Entry 5OCY (X-ray diffraction, 2.60 A resolution); this record covers chains H and L of the 3 polymer chains in the assembly.

# Chain H
Name: ACPA E4 Fab fragment - heavy chain
Source organism: Homo sapiens
Notes: antibody fragment or engineered binder
Sequence (220 residues; each row starts with the number of its first residue):
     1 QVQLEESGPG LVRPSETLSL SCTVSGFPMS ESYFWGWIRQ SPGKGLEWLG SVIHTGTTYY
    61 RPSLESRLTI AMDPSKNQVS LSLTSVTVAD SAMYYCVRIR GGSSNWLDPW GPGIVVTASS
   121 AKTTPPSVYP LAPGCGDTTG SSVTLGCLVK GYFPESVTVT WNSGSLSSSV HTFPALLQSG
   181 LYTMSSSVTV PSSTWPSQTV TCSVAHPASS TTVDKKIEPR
Unresolved in the structure: 134-138, 164-167
Cystine bridges: Cys22-Cys96, Cys147-Cys202

# Chain L
Name: ACPA E4 Fab fragment - light chain
Source organism: Homo sapiens
Notes: antibody fragment or engineered binder
Sequence (216 residues; numbered 1 to 216; the number before each row is that of its first residue):
     1 ESVWTQPPSV SAAPGQKVTI SCSGDDSILR SAFVSWYQQV PGSAPKLVIF DDRQRPSGIP
    61 ARFSGSNSGT TATLDIAGLQ RGDEADYYCA AWNGRLSAFV FGSGTKLTVL GQPKSSPSVT
   121 LFPPSSEELE TNKATLVCTI TDFYPGVVTV DWKVDGTPVT QGMETTQPSK QSNNKYMASS
   181 YLTLTARAWE RHSSYSCQVT HEGHTVEKSL SRADCS
Unresolved in the structure: 215-216
Cystine bridges: Cys22-Cys89, Cys138-Cys197
Modified residues: Glu1 (pyroglutamic acid; PCA)

# Chain H / chain L interface
Pairs across the interface (75):
  Ile38(H) - Phe101(L)  hydrophobic
  Gln40(H) - Gln39(L)  hydrogen bond
  Gln40(H) - Tyr88(L)  hydrogen bond
  Gly43(H) - Gln167(L)  hydrogen bond (backbone-side chain)
  Lys44(H) - Tyr88(L)
  Gly45(H) - Tyr88(L)
  Leu46(H) - Tyr88(L)  hydrophobic
  Leu46(H) - Phe101(L)
  Glu47(H) - Phe101(L)
  Trp48(H) - Ala98(L)  hydrophobic
  Trp48(H) - Phe99(L)
  Trp48(H) - Phe101(L)
  Tyr59(H) - Trp92(L)  hydrophobic
  Pro62(H) - Leu96(L)
  Pro62(H) - Ala98(L)
  Tyr95(H) - Gln39(L)  hydrogen bond
  Tyr95(H) - Ser43(L)
  Tyr95(H) - Ala44(L)  hydrophobic
  Tyr95(H) - Pro45(L)
  Ser103(H) - Phe33(L)
  Ser104(H) - Phe33(L)
  Ser104(H) - Asp51(L)  hydrogen bond
  Asn105(H) - Ser35(L)
  Asn105(H) - Trp92(L)
  Asn105(H) - Phe99(L)
  Trp106(H) - Tyr37(L)
  Trp106(H) - Phe50(L)
  Trp106(H) - Asp51(L)
  Leu107(H) - Tyr37(L)  hydrogen bond (backbone-side chain)
  Leu107(H) - Leu47(L)
  Leu107(H) - Phe99(L)  hydrophobic
  Leu107(H) - Phe101(L)  hydrophobic
  Asp108(H) - Leu47(L)
  Trp110(H) - Tyr37(L)  hydrophobic
  Trp110(H) - Pro45(L)
  Gly111(H) - Ala44(L)
  Tyr129(H) - Ser125(L)
  Tyr129(H) - Glu127(L)
  Tyr129(H) - Glu128(L)
  Tyr129(H) - Thr131(L)
  Pro130(H) - Ser125(L)
  Pro130(H) - Glu127(L)
  Leu131(H) - Phe122(L)
  Leu131(H) - Val137(L)  hydrophobic
  Ala132(H) - Phe122(L)
  Ala132(H) - Pro123(L)
  Thr144(H) - Phe122(L)
  Leu148(H) - Thr135(L)
  Leu148(H) - Tyr181(L)  hydrophobic
  Lys150(H) - Glu128(L)  salt bridge
  Lys150(H) - Lys133(L)
  Lys150(H) - Thr135(L)
  His171(H) - Thr141(L)
  His171(H) - Gln171(L)  hydrogen bond
  His171(H) - Met177(L)
  Thr172(H) - Met177(L)
  Phe173(H) - Thr139(L)
  Phe173(H) - Ile140(L)
  Phe173(H) - Thr141(L)
  Phe173(H) - Met177(L)  hydrophobic
  Phe173(H) - Ala178(L)
  Phe173(H) - Ser179(L)
  Pro174(H) - Thr166(L)
  Pro174(H) - Gln167(L)
  Pro174(H) - Ser169(L)
  Leu176(H) - Glu164(L)
  Leu176(H) - Tyr181(L)  hydrophobic
  Gln178(H) - Glu164(L)
  Thr183(H) - Tyr181(L)
  Met184(H) - Tyr181(L)
  Ser185(H) - Val137(L)
  Ser185(H) - Tyr181(L)  hydrogen bond
  Lys215(H) - Glu127(L)  salt bridge
  Arg220(H) - Pro124(L)  hydrogen bond (side chain-backbone)
  Arg220(H) - Ser125(L)
Other interface residues (no listed pair), chain H (42 interface residues in all): Pro42, Pro112, Pro133, Leu145, Gly146
Other interface residues (no listed pair), chain L (40 interface residues in all): Thr165, Thr183

# Overview
Chain H and chain L form an interface of 42 and 40 residues respectively, with 9 hydrogen bonds and 2 salt
bridges. Among the polar pairs are Lys150(H)-Glu128(L), Lys215(H)-Glu127(L) and Gln40(H)-Gln39(L).
Chain H is ACPA E4 Fab fragment - heavy chain and chain L is ACPA E4 Fab fragment - light chain, both from
Homo sapiens; the structure, Crystal structure of ACPA E4 in complex with CII-C-48-CIT, was determined by
X-ray diffraction, deposited together with 5OCK, 5OCX, 5OD0 and 5OD8.
